7QZH - chains C and D of the 6 polymer chains in the assembly; structure by X-ray diffraction, 1.92 A resolution.

# Chain C (and D)
Protein: Dyp-type peroxidase family
From: Streptomyces lividans
Notes: chain D of this document is another copy of the same molecule, construct and numbering; everything in this record applies to it too
Reference sequence: A0A7U8UU09 (A0A7U8UU09_STRLI); residues 1-316 here correspond to UniProt positions 14-329 (UniProt number = residue number + 13)
Chain sequence (316 residues; row label = number of the first residue in the row):
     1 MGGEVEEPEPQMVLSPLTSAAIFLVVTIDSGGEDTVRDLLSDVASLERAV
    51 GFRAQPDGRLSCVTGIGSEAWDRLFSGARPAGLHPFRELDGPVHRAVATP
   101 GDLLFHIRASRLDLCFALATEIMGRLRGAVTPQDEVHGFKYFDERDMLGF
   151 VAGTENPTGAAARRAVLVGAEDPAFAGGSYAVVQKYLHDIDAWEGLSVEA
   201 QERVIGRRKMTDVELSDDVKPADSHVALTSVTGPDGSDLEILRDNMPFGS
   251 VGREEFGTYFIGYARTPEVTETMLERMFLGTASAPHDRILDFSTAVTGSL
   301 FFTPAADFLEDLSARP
Unresolved in the structure: 1-6, 313-316 (chain D: 1-7, 312-316)
Construct notes: engineered mutation A152 (Asp165 in A0A7U8UU09)
Bound ions: heme Fe near H225 (its only coordinating residue here)
Residues lining bound ligands: heme (HEM): D146, L148, F150, V151, A152, G153, T154, E155, Q184, Y186, H188, I205, R207, H225, V226, T229, S230, I241, R243, N245, T258, F260, T270, M273, L274, M277, I289, S293
Reported in the primary citation:
  - catalytic residues: R243 (proposed by the authors, not directly observed)
  - mutagenesis - D152A: unchanged catalytic activity
  - mutagenesis - D152A/N245A: decreased catalytic activity
  - mutagenesis - D152A/N245A: decreased stability in response to Compound I

# Chain C / chain D interface
Residue-residue contacts (18):
  E9(C) with A160(D)
  R48(C) with T154(D); E155(D), salt bridge
  A49(C) with T211(D); D212(D)
  F52(C) with V151(D), hydrophobic; A152(D); G153(D); T154(D)
  R53(C) with D143(D); E144(D); V151(D); M210(D); T211(D), hydrogen bond (side chain-backbone)
  Q55(C) with L17(D); E144(D)
  P56(C) with R59(D)
  E121(C) with V213(D)
Interface residues without a listed pair, chain C (9 interface residues in all): L46
Interface residues without a listed pair, chain D (17 interface residues in all): R145, A161, R207

# In short
9 residues of chain C face 17 of chain D across their interface; the contacts include 1 hydrogen bond and 1
salt bridge. Among the polar pairs are R48(C)-E155(D) and R53(C)-T211(D). Bound to chain C: heme. From the
paper: the catalytic residue R243(C); D152A/N245A of chain C reduce catalytic activity.
Both chains are Dyp-type peroxidase family (Streptomyces lividans). Entry 7QZH (SFX structure of dye-type
peroxidase DtpB D152A variant in the ferric state) was determined by X-ray diffraction (same publication as
7QZE, 7QZF, 7QZG and 7ZMJ).
